6ZQV - chains A and B of the 6 polymer chains in the assembly; structure by electron microscopy, 2.60 A resolution.

Chain A:
Protein: Genome polyprotein
Source organism: Spondweni virus
Reference sequence: C8XPB6 (C8XPB6_9FLAV); residues 1-505 here correspond to UniProt positions 290-794 (UniProt number = residue number + 289)
Chain sequence (505 residues; each row starts with the number of its first residue):
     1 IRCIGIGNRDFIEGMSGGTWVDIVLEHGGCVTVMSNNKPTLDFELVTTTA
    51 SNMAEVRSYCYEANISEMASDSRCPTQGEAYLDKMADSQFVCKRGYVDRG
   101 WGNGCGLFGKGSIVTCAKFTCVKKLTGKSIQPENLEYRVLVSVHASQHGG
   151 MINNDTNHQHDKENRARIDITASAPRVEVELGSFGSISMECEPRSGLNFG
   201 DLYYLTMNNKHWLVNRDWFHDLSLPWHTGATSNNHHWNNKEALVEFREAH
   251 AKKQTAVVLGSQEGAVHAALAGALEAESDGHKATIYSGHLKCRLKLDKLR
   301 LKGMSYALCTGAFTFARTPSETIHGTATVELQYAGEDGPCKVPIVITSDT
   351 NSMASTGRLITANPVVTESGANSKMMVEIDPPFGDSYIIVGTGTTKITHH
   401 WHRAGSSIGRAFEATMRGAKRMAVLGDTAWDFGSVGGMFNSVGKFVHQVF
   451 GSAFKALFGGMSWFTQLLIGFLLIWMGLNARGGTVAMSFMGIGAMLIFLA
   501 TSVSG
Not modelled in the structure: 505
Disulfides: Cys3-Cys30, Cys60-Cys121, Cys92-Cys116, Cys191-Cys292, Cys309-Cys340
Glycans and other covalent adducts: N-acetylglucosamine (NAG) linked to Asn154
Differences from the reference sequence: conflict Asn37 (Asp326 in C8XPB6), Ile187 (Phe476 in C8XPB6)
What the authors report for this chain:
  - post-translational modification sites: Asn154
  - conformationally variable residues (loop rearrangement): Val244 to Val257
  - binding site for 1,2-Distearoyl-sn-glycerophosphoethanolamine: His447, Gly451, Phe454, Leu499

Chain B:
Protein: Genome polyprotein
Source organism: Spondweni virus
Reference sequence: A0A2L1GGB4 (A0A2L1GGB4_9FLAV); residues 95-169 here correspond to UniProt positions 215-289 (UniProt number = residue number + 120)
Chain sequence (75 residues; row label = number of the first residue in the row):
    95 SITLPSHASQKLETRSSTWLESREYSKYLIKVENWILRNPGYALVAAVIG
   145 WTLGSSRSQKIIFVTLLMLVAPAYS
Not modelled in the structure: 95

Interface between chain A and chain B:
Pairs across the interface (59):
  Glu26(A) - Arg109(B)  salt bridge
  Trp212(A) - Trp113(B)
  Val214(A) - His101(B)
  Asn215(A) - His101(B)  hydrogen bond (backbone-side chain)
  Trp218(A) - Pro99(B)  hydrogen bond (side chain-backbone)
  Trp218(A) - Ser100(B)
  Trp218(A) - His101(B)
  Asp221(A) - Pro99(B)
  Ser223(A) - Ile96(B)
  Ser223(A) - Thr97(B)
  Ser223(A) - Leu98(B)
  Leu224(A) - Ile96(B)  hydrophobic
  Ala242(A) - Ile96(B)
  Leu243(A) - Ile96(B)  hydrophobic
  Leu259(A) - Ile96(B)  hydrophobic
  Gln262(A) - Ile96(B)
  Ala265(A) - Leu98(B)  hydrophobic
  Val266(A) - Leu98(B)
  His267(A) - Trp113(B)  hydrogen bond (backbone-side chain)
  His267(A) - Leu114(B)
  Ala269(A) - Pro99(B)
  Ala269(A) - His101(B)  hydrogen bond (backbone-backbone)
  Leu270(A) - Trp113(B)
  Ala271(A) - Trp113(B)  hydrogen bond (backbone-backbone)
  Ala271(A) - Leu114(B)  hydrogen bond (backbone-backbone)
  Gly272(A) - Ala102(B)
  Gly272(A) - Ser103(B)
  Gly272(A) - Gln104(B)  hydrogen bond (backbone-backbone)
  Gly272(A) - Thr112(B)
  Ala273(A) - His101(B)
  Ala273(A) - Thr112(B)
  Ala273(A) - Trp113(B)  hydrogen bond (backbone-backbone)
  Glu275(A) - Thr112(B)
  Glu275(A) - Trp113(B)
  Tyr286(A) - Ser110(B)  hydrogen bond (backbone-side chain)
  Ser287(A) - Thr108(B)
  Ser287(A) - Ser110(B)
  Gly288(A) - Thr108(B)
  Lys420(A) - Leu106(B)
  Lys420(A) - Arg109(B)
  Arg421(A) - Arg109(B)
  Ala423(A) - Leu106(B)
  Val424(A) - Leu106(B)
  Val424(A) - Glu107(B)
  Trp463(A) - Glu118(B)  hydrogen bond (side chain-backbone)
  Trp463(A) - Tyr119(B)
  Trp463(A) - Tyr122(B)
  Phe464(A) - Leu163(B)  hydrophobic
  Trp475(A) - Arg151(B)
  Trp475(A) - Ser152(B)
  Leu499(A) - Lys105(B)
  Leu499(A) - Leu106(B)  hydrophobic
  Ala500(A) - Lys105(B)  hydrogen bond (backbone-side chain)
  Ala500(A) - Tyr119(B)  hydrogen bond (backbone-side chain)
  Ser502(A) - Lys105(B)  hydrogen bond (backbone-side chain)
  Ser504(A) - Arg109(B)
  Ser504(A) - Ser110(B)
  Ser504(A) - Ser111(B)
  Ser504(A) - Glu115(B)
Other interface residues (no listed pair), chain A (46 interface residues in all): Asn8, Gly28, Leu197, Leu213, Leu222, Leu274, Ser462, Leu468, Leu472, Asn479, Val503
Other interface residues (no listed pair), chain B (29 interface residues in all): Lys121, Leu123, Ile156

Overview:
46 residues of chain A and 29 residues of chain B are in contact; the contacts include 13 hydrogen bonds and 1
salt bridge. Polar pairs include Glu26(A)-Arg109(B), Asn215(A)-His101(B) and Trp218(A)-Pro99(B). From the
paper: a binding site for 1,2-Distearoyl-sn-glycerophosphoethanolamine at His447(A), Gly451(A) and Phe454(A)
among others; a modification site at Asn154(A).
Chain A is Genome polyprotein and chain B is Genome polyprotein, both from Spondweni virus; the structure,
Cryo-EM structure of mature Spondweni virus, was determined by electron microscopy (same publication as 6ZQI,
6ZQJ, 6ZQU and 6ZQW).
